Entry 3HLI (X-ray diffraction, 1.40 A resolution); this record covers chain A.

# Chain A
Molecule: Diisopropyl-fluorophosphatase
From: Loligo vulgaris
Notes: EC 3.1.8.2
UniProt: Q7SIG4 (DFPA_LOLVU); residues 1-314 here = UniProt positions 1-314
Sequence (314 residues; row label = number of the first residue in the row):
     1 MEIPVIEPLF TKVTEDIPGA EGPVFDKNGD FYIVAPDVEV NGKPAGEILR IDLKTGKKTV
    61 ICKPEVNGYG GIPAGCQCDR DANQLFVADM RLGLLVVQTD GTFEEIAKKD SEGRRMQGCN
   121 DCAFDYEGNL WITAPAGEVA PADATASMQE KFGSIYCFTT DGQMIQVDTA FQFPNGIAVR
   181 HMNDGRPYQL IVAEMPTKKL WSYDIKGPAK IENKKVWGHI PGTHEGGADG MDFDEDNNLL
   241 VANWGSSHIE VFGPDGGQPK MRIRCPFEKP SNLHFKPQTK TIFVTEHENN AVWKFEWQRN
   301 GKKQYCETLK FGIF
Disordered / not traced: 1
Sequence notes: engineered mutation Asp37 (Glu in Q7SIG4), Ala144 (Tyr in Q7SIG4), Ala146 (Arg in Q7SIG4), Met195 (Thr in Q7SIG4)
Ion coordination: Ca2+ site 1: Glu21, Asn120, Asn175, Asp229; Ca2+ site 2: Asp232, Leu273, His274; Ca2+ site 3: Phe314 (shared with 4 residues of chain B)
Swiss-Prot annotation at these positions:
  - active site: His287 (Proton acceptor)
  - binding site (Ca(2+)): Glu21, Asn120, Asn175, Asp229, Asp232, Leu273, His274
  - mutagenesis: Glu21 (E21Q: 100% decrease in activity. Loss of calcium 1 binding), Gln77 (Q77F: 100% decrease in activity; Q77W: No effect on activity; Q77Y: 6% increase in activity), Asn120 (N120D: 96% decrease in activity. 100% decrease in activity; when associated with N-229), Asp121 (D121F: 100% decrease in activity), Met148 (M148A: 26% decrease in activity), Phe173 (F173A: 84% decrease in activity; F173L: 28% decrease in activity; F173S: 68% decrease in activity; F173V: 46% decrease in activity; F173W: 19% decrease in activity; F173Y: 53% decrease in activity), Asn175 (N175D: 98% decrease in activity), His181 (H181N: 20% decrease in activity), His219 (H219N: 3% increase in activity), His224 (H224N: 14% increase in activity), Asp229 (D229N: 100% decrease in activity. Loss of calcium 1 binding. 100% decrease in activity; when associated with D-120), Asp232 (D232S: 3% increase in activity. 19% decrease in activity; when associated with A-271), 9 further mutagenesis entries in UniProt

# Summary
Glu21, Asn120, Asn175 and Asp229 form the Ca2+ site 1. Asp232, Leu273 and His274 form the Ca2+ site 2. UniProt
lists active-site residue His287, 7 Ca2+-binding residues and 21 mutagenesis sites.
Chain A is Diisopropyl-fluorophosphatase (Loligo vulgaris); the structure, diisopropyl fluorophosphatase
(DFPase), active site mutants, was determined by X-ray diffraction, deposited together with 3HLH.
